PDB entry 6U5B | electron microscopy, 3.50 A resolution | chains A and B of the 60 polymer chains in the assembly

Chain A (and B):
Molecule: Sheath PA0622
Source organism: Pseudomonas aeruginosa (strain ATCC 15692 / DSM 22644 / CIP 104116 / JCM 14847 / LMG 12228 / 1C / PRS 101 / PAO1)
Notes: chain B of this document is another copy of the same molecule, construct and numbering; everything in this record applies to it too
Reference sequence: G3XD39 (G3XD39_PSEAE); residues 1-386 here = UniProt positions 1-386
Amino-acid sequence (386 residues; numbered 1 to 386; the number before each row is that of its first residue):
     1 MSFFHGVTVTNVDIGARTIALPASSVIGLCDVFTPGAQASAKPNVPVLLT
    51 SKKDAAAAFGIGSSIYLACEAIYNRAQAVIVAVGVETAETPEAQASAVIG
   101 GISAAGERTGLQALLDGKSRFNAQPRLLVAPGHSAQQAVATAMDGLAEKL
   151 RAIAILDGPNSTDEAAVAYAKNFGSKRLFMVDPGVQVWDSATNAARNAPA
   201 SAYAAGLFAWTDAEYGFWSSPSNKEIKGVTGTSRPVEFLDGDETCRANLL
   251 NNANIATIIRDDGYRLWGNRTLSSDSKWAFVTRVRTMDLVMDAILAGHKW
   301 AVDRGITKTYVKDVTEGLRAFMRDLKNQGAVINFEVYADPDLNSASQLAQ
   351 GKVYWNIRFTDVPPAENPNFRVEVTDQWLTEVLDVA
Not modelled in the structure: 1, 384-386

Interface between chain A and chain B:
Contacting residue pairs (41):
  Ser2(A) with Asn252(B)
  Phe3(A) with Asn248(B); Asn251(B); Asn252(B); Arg270(B); Glu366(B)
  Phe4(A) with Asp242(B); Asn248(B); Glu366(B); Asn367(B)
  His5(A) with Ser222(B); Phe238(B); Asn251(B); Trp267(B), hydrogen bond (side chain-backbone); Asn269(B), hydrogen bond; Glu366(B)
  Gly6(A) with Trp267(B); Glu366(B), hydrogen bond (backbone-backbone); Asn367(B); Pro368(B)
  Val7(A) with Phe238(B); Pro368(B); Phe370(B), hydrophobic
  Thr8(A) with Asp240(B); Asn367(B), hydrogen bond; Pro368(B); Asn369(B), hydrogen bond; Phe370(B)
  Val9(A) with Asp240(B), hydrogen bond (backbone-side chain); Phe370(B); Val372(B), hydrophobic
  Thr10(A) with Phe370(B), hydrogen bond (backbone-backbone); Arg371(B); Val372(B)
  Asn11(A) with Val372(B); Glu373(B)
  Val12(A) with Arg371(B); Val372(B); Glu373(B)
  Ile14(A) with Arg371(B); Glu373(B)
Other interface residues (no listed pair), chain A (14 interface residues in all): Asp13, Ala16
Other interface residues (no listed pair), chain B (20 interface residues in all): Asn254, Gln377

Overview:
The interface between chain A and chain B involves 14 residues on one side and 20 on the other; the contacts
include 7 hydrogen bonds. Polar contacts include His5(A)-Trp267(B), His5(A)-Asn269(B) and Thr8(A)-Asn367(B).
Both chains are Sheath PA0622 (Pseudomonas aeruginosa (strain ATCC 15692 / DSM 22644 / CIP 104116 / JCM 14847
/ LMG 12228 / 1C / PRS 101 / PAO1)). Entry 6U5B (CryoEM Structure of Pyocin R2 - precontracted - baseplate)
was determined by electron microscopy, deposited together with 6PYT, 6U5F, 6U5J and 6U5K.
